Entry 7NDR (X-ray diffraction, 1.97 A resolution); this record covers chains A and B of the 6 polymer chains in the assembly.

== Chain A (and B) ==
Molecule: Tripartite tricarboxylate transporter substrate binding protein
From: Comamonas sp
Notes: chain B of this document is another copy of the same molecule, construct and numbering; everything in this record applies to it too
UniProtKB: A0A5N7XFM8 (A0A5N7XFM8_COMSP); residues 19-314 here correspond to UniProt positions 27-322 (UniProt number = residue number + 8)
Amino-acid sequence (314 residues; numbered 1 to 314; the number before each row is that of its first residue):
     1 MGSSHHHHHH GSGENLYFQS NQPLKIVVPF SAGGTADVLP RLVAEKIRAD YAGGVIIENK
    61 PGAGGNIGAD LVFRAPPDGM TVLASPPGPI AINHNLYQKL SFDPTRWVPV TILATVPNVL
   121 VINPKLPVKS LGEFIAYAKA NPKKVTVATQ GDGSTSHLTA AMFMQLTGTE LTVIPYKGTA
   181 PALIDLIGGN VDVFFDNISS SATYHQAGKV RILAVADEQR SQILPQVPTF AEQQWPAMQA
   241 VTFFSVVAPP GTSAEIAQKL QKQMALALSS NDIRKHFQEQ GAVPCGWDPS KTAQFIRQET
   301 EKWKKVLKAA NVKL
Not modelled in the structure: 1-20 (chain B: 1-19, 313-314)
Differences from the reference sequence: initiating methionine (1); expression tag (2-18)

== How chain A and chain B interact ==
Pairs across the interface (14; chain A residue first):
  Pro-142(A) / Asn-190(B)
  Lys-143(A) / Asp-185(B)  salt bridge
  Lys-143(A) / Asn-190(B)
  Lys-144(A) / Gly-189(B)  hydrogen bond (side chain-backbone)
  Lys-144(A) / Asn-190(B)
  Lys-144(A) / Asp-192(B)  salt bridge
  Thr-172(A) / Ile-174(B)
  Ile-174(A) / Thr-172(B)
  Asp-185(A) / Lys-143(B)  salt bridge
  Gly-189(A) / Lys-144(B)  hydrogen bond (backbone-side chain)
  Asn-190(A) / Pro-142(B)
  Asn-190(A) / Lys-143(B)
  Asn-190(A) / Lys-144(B)
  Asp-192(A) / Lys-144(B)  salt bridge
Interface residues without a listed pair, chain A (14 interface residues in all): Thr-146, Val-173, Tyr-176, Lys-177, Val-191
Interface residues without a listed pair, chain B (14 interface residues in all): Thr-146, Val-173, Tyr-176, Val-191, Asn-311

== Overview ==
Chain A and chain B each contribute 14 residues to their interface, with 2 hydrogen bonds and 4 salt bridges.
Among the polar pairs are Lys-143(A)/Asp-185(B), Lys-144(A)/Asp-192(B) and Lys-144(A)/Gly-189(B).
Chain A and chain B are both Tripartite tricarboxylate transporter substrate binding protein (Comamonas sp);
the structure, Crystal structure of TphC in an open conformation, was determined by X-ray diffraction together
with 7NDS from the same study.
